8ZAL - chains C and H of the 10 polymer chains in the assembly; structure by electron microscopy, 3.11 A resolution.

== Chain C ==
Protein: Multidrug export protein EmrA
Organism: Escherichia coli K-12
UniProt: P27303 (EMRA_ECOLI); residues 47-390 here = UniProt positions 47-390
Amino-acid sequence (344 residues; each row starts with the number of its first residue):
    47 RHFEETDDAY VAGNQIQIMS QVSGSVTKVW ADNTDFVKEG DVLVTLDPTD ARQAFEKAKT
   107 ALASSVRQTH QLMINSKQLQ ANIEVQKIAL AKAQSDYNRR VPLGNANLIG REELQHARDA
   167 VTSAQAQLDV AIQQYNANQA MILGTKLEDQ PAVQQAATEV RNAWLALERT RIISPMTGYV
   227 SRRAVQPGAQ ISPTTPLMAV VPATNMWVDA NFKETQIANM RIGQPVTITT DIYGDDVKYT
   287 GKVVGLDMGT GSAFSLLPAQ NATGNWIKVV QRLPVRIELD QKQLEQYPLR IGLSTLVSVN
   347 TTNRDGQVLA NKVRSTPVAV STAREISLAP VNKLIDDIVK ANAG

== Chain H ==
Protein: Outer membrane protein TolC
Organism: Escherichia coli K-12
UniProt: P02930 (TOLC_ECOLI); residues 1-428 here correspond to UniProt positions 23-450 (UniProt number = residue number + 22)
Amino-acid sequence (428 residues; numbered 1 to 428; the number before each row is that of its first residue):
     1 ENLMQVYQQA RLSNPELRKS AADRDAAFEK INEARSPLLP QLGLGADYTY SNGYRDANGI
    61 NSNATSASLQ LTQSIFDMSK WRALTLQEKA AGIQDVTYQT DQQTLILNTA TAYFNVLNAI
   121 DVLSYTQAQK EAIYRQLDQT TQRFNVGLVA ITDVQNARAQ YDTVLANELT ARNNLDNAVE
   181 QLRQITGNYY PELAALNVEN FKTDKPQPVN ALLKEAEKRN LSLLQARLSQ DLAREQIRQA
   241 QDGHLPTLDL TASTGISDTS YSGSKTRGAA GTQYDDSNMG QNKVGLSFSL PIYQGGMVNS
   301 QVKQAQYNFV GASEQLESAH RSVVQTVRSS FNNINASISS INAYKQAVVS AQSSLDAMEA
   361 GYSVGTRTIV DVLDATTTLY NAKQELANAR YNYLINQLNI KSALGTLNEQ DLLALNNALS
   421 KPVSTNPE
Sequence notes: engineered mutation Leu169 (Val191 in P02930)

== Interface between chain C and chain H ==
Contacting residue pairs - 17 pairs, chain C then chain H:
  Arg145(C) with Val146(H); Gly147(H); Leu148(H)
  Arg146(C) with Leu148(H)
  Leu149(C) with Gln142(H)
  Asn153(C) with Tyr362(H), hydrogen bond; Ile369(H)
  Leu154(C) with Asp138(H); Gln139(H); Gln142(H)
  Ile155(C) with Thr368(H)
  Gly156(C) with Thr368(H)
  Arg157(C) with Ser363(H), hydrogen bond (side chain-backbone); Val364(H); Gly365(H)
  Glu158(C) with Gly365(H); Thr366(H)
Interface residues without a listed pair, chain H (14 interface residues in all): Arg143

== Summary ==
9 residues of chain C face 14 of chain H across their interface, with 2 hydrogen bonds. Among the polar pairs
are Asn153(C)-Tyr362(H) and Arg157(C)-Ser363(H).
Here chain C is Multidrug export protein EmrA and chain H is Outer membrane protein TolC, both from
Escherichia coli K-12. Entry 8ZAL (EmrAB-TolC MFS-type tripartite multidrug efflux pump EA) was determined by
electron microscopy.
